Entry 8APG (electron microscopy, 3.50 A resolution); this record covers chains B1 and F1 of the 42 polymer chains in the assembly.

Chain B1:
Name: ATP synthase subunit alpha, mitochondrial
From: Trypanosoma brucei brucei
Reference sequence: Q9GS23 (ATPA_TRYBB); numbering as in UniProt (aligned over 1-584)
Chain sequence (584 residues; numbered 1 to 584; the number before each row is that of its first residue):
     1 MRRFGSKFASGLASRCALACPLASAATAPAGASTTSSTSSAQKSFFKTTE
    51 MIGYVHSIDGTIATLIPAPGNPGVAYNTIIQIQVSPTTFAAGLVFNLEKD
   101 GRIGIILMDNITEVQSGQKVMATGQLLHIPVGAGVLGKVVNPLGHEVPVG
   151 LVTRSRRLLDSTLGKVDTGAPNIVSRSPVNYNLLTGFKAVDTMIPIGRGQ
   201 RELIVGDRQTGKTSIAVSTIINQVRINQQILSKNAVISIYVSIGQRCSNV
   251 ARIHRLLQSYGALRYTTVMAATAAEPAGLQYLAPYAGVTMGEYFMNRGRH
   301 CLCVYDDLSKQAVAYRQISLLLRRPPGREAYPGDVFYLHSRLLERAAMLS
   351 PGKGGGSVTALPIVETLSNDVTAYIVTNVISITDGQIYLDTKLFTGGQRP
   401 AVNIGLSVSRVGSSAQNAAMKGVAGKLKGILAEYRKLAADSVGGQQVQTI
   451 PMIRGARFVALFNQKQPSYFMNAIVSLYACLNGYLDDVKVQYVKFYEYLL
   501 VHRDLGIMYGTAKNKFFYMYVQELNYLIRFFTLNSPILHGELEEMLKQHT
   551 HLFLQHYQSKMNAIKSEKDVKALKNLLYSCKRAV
Unresolved in the structure: 1-45, 151-160
Metal / ion sites: Mg2+: T213 (together with ATP)
Residues lining bound ligands: ATP (adenosine-5'-triphosphate): R208, Q209, T210, G211, K212, T213, S214, F394, R399, P400, Q464, K465
UniProt features mapped onto this chain:
  - binding site (ATP): D207 to S214, Q464
  - site: L159, D160 (Cleavage), S407 (Required for activity)

Chain F1:
Name: ATP synthase subunit beta, mitochondrial
From: Trypanosoma brucei brucei
Notes: EC 7.1.2.2
Reference sequence: Q9GPE9 (ATPB_TRYBB); residue numbers follow UniProt; this construct covers 1-519
Chain sequence (519 residues; numbered 1 to 519; the number before each row is that of its first residue):
     1 MLTRFRSAVLRGAVSITGARAASTAPVADHKGRVGHVSQVIGAVVDVHFA
    51 DGVPPVLTALDVVDKLGRDEPLTLEIVQHLDAHTGRCIAMQTTDLLKLKA
   101 KVVSTGGNISVPVGRETLGRIFNVLGDAIDQRGPVGEKLRMPIHAVAPKL
   151 ADQAAEDAVLTTGIKVIDLILPYCKGGKIGLFGGAGVGKTVIIMELINNV
   201 AKGHGGFSVFAGVGERTREGTDLYLEMMQSKVIDLKGESKCVLVYGQMNE
   251 PPGARARVAQSALTMAEYFRDVEGQDVLLFIDNIFRFTQANSEVSALLGR
   301 IPAAVGYQPTLAEDLGQLQERITSTTKGSITSVQAVYVPADDITDPAPAT
   351 TFSHLDATTVLDRAVAESGIYPAVNPLECASRIMDPDVISVDHYNVAQDV
   401 VQMLTKYRELQDIIAVLGIDELSEEDKLIVDRARKLVKFLSQPFQVAEVF
   451 TGMTGHYVQLDDTIDSFSGLLMGTYDQVPEMAFYMVGGINSVLEKAKKMA
   501 EEAAELEKMRRARVAQASS
Unresolved in the structure: 1-25, 514-519
UniProt features mapped onto this chain:
  - binding site (ATP): G184 to V191, R216

How chain B1 and chain F1 interact:
Contacting residue pairs (63; chain B1 residue first):
  N71(B1) with K99(F1)
  P72(B1) with K97(F1)
  G73(B1) with K97(F1), hydrogen bond (backbone-side chain)
  V74(B1) with K97(F1)
  A75(B1) with L95(F1), hydrophobic; K97(F1)
  Y76(B1) with G42(F1), hydrogen bond (side chain-backbone); T93(F1); D94(F1); L95(F1), hydrogen bond (backbone-backbone); L96(F1)
  N77(B1) with D94(F1)
  T78(B1) with L95(F1)
  N96(B1) with I41(F1)
  L97(B1) with Q39(F1); V40(F1), hydrogen bond (backbone-backbone); L96(F1)
  E98(B1) with L98(F1)
  K99(B1) with S38(F1); Q39(F1)
  L126(B1) with L95(F1), hydrophobic
  D167(B1) with D94(F1)
  N172(B1) with Q131(F1)
  I173(B1) with T217(F1); T221(F1), hydrogen bond (backbone-side chain); Y245(F1), hydrophobic; Q247(F1)
  V174(B1) with I129(F1); D130(F1)
  R176(B1) with T217(F1); T221(F1)
  P178(B1) with L225(F1), hydrophobic
  R201(B1) with R216(F1)
  R324(B1) with I41(F1); G42(F1)
  P325(B1) with A296(F1); L297(F1); G299(F1)
  G333(B1) with E293(F1)
  D334(B1) with P252(F1); L297(F1)
  F336(B1) with R255(F1); Q289(F1); E293(F1)
  Y337(B1) with N249(F1); E250(F1); P251(F1), hydrophobic
  S340(B1) with M248(F1), hydrogen bond (side chain-backbone)
  E344(B1) with T217(F1), hydrogen bond; M248(F1); N249(F1)
  S381(B1) with R216(F1), hydrogen bond (backbone-side chain); M248(F1); R286(F1)
  I382(B1) with R216(F1)
  T383(B1) with R216(F1), hydrogen bond (backbone-side chain)
  D384(B1) with R216(F1); R218(F1), salt bridge
  R410(B1) with A185(F1); R216(F1); R218(F1); E219(F1), salt bridge
  V411(B1) with R218(F1)
Other interface residues (no listed pair), chain B1 (43 interface residues in all): F95, G124, A170, P171, S175, V179, T372, N378, I380
Other interface residues (no listed pair), chain F1 (39 interface residues in all): I121, G220, A340

In short:
43 residues of chain B1 and 39 residues of chain F1 are in contact, with 9 hydrogen bonds and 2 salt bridges.
Polar contacts include D384(B1)-R218(F1), R410(B1)-E219(F1) and G73(B1)-K97(F1). Ligands of chain B1: ATP.
Here chain B1 is ATP synthase subunit alpha, mitochondrial and chain F1 is ATP synthase subunit beta,
mitochondrial, both from Trypanosoma brucei brucei. Entry 8APG (rotational state 2b of the Trypanosoma brucei
mitochondrial ATP synthase dimer) was determined by electron microscopy (same publication as 8AP6, 8AP7, 8AP8,
8AP9, 8APA, 8APB and 7 further entries).
